PDB entry 8OIC | X-ray diffraction, 2.80 A resolution | chains A and B of the 4 polymer chains in the assembly

== Chain A (and B) ==
Protein: Inosine-uridine preferring nucleoside hydrolase family protein
Organism: Trichomonas vaginalis
Notes: chain B of this document is another copy of the same molecule, construct and numbering; everything in this record applies to it too
Reference sequence: A2FTT0 (A2FTT0_TRIV3); numbering as in UniProt (aligned over 1-347)
Amino-acid sequence (367 residues; numbered -19 to 347; the number before each row is that of its first residue; numbers below 1 keep their minus sign (Met-19 is residue -19)):
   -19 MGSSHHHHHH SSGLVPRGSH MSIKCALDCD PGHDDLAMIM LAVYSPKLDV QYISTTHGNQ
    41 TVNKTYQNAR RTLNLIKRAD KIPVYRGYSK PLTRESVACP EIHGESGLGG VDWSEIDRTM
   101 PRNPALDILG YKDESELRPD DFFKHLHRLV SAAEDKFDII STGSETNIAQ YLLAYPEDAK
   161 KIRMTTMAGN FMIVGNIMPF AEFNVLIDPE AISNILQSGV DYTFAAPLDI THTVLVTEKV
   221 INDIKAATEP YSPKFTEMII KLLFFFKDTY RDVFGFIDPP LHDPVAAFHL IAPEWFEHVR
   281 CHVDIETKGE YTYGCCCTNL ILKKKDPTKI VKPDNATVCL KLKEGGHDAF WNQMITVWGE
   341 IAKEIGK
Disordered / not traced: -19 to 0, 79-84, 347 (chain B: -19 to 0, 79-84, 306-312, 347)
Construct notes: initiating methionine (-19); expression tag (-18 to 0)
Metal / ion sites: Ca2+: Asp10, Asp15, Thr142, Asp263 (together with bicine)
Small-molecule neighbours: bicine (BCN): Asp14, Asp15, Asn39, Thr142, Met167, Asn176, Ile177, Glu182, Phe183, Asn184, Leu208, Tyr250, His262, Asp263
Reported in the primary citation:
  - Ca2+ coordination: Asp10, Asp15, Thr142, Asp263
  - catalytic residues: His262 (citing earlier work)
  - catalytic residues: His83 (by similarity / conservation)

== Interface between chain A and chain B ==
Residue-residue contacts (37):
  Tyr68(A) - Leu153(B)
  Tyr68(A) - Ala154(B)
  Ser69(A) - Pro156(B)
  Lys70(A) - Leu153(B)
  Pro71(A) - Leu153(B)
  Leu72(A) - Leu153(B)
  Leu72(A) - Asn194(B)  hydrogen bond (backbone-side chain)
  Thr73(A) - Thr73(B)
  Thr73(A) - Glu190(B)
  Thr73(A) - Asn194(B)
  Glu75(A) - Gln197(B)
  Tyr111(A) - Lys124(B)  hydrogen bond
  Arg118(A) - His127(B)  hydrogen bond
  Arg118(A) - Tyr155(B)
  Arg118(A) - Glu157(B)  salt bridge
  Pro119(A) - Ala154(B)
  Asp120(A) - Asp120(B)
  Asp120(A) - Phe123(B)
  Phe123(A) - Asp120(B)
  Lys124(A) - Tyr111(B)  hydrogen bond
  His127(A) - Arg118(B)  hydrogen bond
  Gln150(A) - Gln150(B)  hydrogen bond
  Gln150(A) - Leu153(B)
  Leu153(A) - Tyr68(B)
  Leu153(A) - Lys70(B)
  Leu153(A) - Pro71(B)
  Leu153(A) - Leu72(B)
  Leu153(A) - Gln150(B)
  Ala154(A) - Tyr68(B)
  Ala154(A) - Pro119(B)
  Tyr155(A) - Arg118(B)
  Pro156(A) - Ser69(B)
  Glu157(A) - Arg118(B)  salt bridge
  Glu190(A) - Thr73(B)
  Asn194(A) - Leu72(B)  hydrogen bond (side chain-backbone)
  Asn194(A) - Thr73(B)
  Gln197(A) - Glu75(B)  hydrogen bond

== Overview ==
The chain A/chain B interface involves 23 residues from each chain, with 8 hydrogen bonds and 2 salt bridges.
Polar pairs include Arg118(A)-Glu157(B), Leu72(A)-Asn194(B) and Tyr111(A)-Lys124(B). Bound to chain A: bicine.
Asp10(A), Asp15(A), Thr142(A) and Asp263(A) coordinate Ca2+. The paper reports catalytic residues His262(A)
and His83(A); Ca2+ coordination by Asp10(A), Asp15(A) and Thr142(A) among others.
Both chains are Inosine-uridine preferring nucleoside hydrolase family protein (Trichomonas vaginalis). Entry
8OIC (Trichomonas vaginalis riboside hydrolase (His-tagged)) was determined by X-ray diffraction, deposited
together with 8OI7, 8OI9, 8OIA and 8OIB.
